Entry 8SNY (electron microscopy, 3.41 A resolution); this record covers chains D and E of the 6 polymer chains in the assembly.

# Chain D (and E)
Molecule: Phosphoprotein
Source organism: Respiratory syncytial virus A2
Notes: chain E of this document is another copy of the same molecule, construct and numbering; everything in this record applies to it too
Reference sequence: G3C7Q7 (G3C7Q7_HRSV); numbering as in UniProt (aligned over 1-241)
Sequence (241 residues; numbered 1 to 241; the number before each row is that of its first residue):
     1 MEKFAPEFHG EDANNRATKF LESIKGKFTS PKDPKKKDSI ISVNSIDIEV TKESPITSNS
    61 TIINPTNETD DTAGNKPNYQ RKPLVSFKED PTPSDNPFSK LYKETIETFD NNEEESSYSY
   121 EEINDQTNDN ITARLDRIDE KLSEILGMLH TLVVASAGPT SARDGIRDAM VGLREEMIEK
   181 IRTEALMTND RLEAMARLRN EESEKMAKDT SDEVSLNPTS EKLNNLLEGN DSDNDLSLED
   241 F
Not modelled in the structure: 1-127, 159-169, 202-241 (chain E: 1-127)

# Chain D / chain E interface
Pairs across the interface (20; chain D residue first):
  Asn128(D) - Asn128(E)  hydrogen bond
  Thr132(D) - Ile131(E)
  Thr132(D) - Arg134(E)
  Leu135(D) - Arg134(E)
  Leu135(D) - Leu135(E)  hydrophobic
  Asp136(D) - Arg134(E)  salt bridge
  Asp139(D) - Arg137(E)  salt bridge
  Asp139(D) - Ile138(E)
  Asp139(D) - Lys141(E)  salt bridge
  Leu142(D) - Lys141(E)
  Leu142(D) - Leu142(E)  hydrophobic
  Leu142(D) - Ile145(E)  hydrophobic
  Leu146(D) - Glu144(E)
  Leu146(D) - Ile145(E)  hydrophobic
  His150(D) - Met148(E)
  Leu152(D) - Val171(E)  hydrophobic
  Val153(D) - Leu173(E)  hydrophobic
  Ser156(D) - Met170(E)
  Ser156(D) - Val171(E)  hydrogen bond (side chain-backbone)
  Ala157(D) - Glu176(E)
Interface residues without a listed pair, chain D (14 interface residues in all): Ile138, Leu149
Interface residues without a listed pair, chain E (19 interface residues in all): Leu149, Leu152, Gly172, Lys180

# Overview
14 residues of chain D and 19 residues of chain E are in contact; the contacts include 2 hydrogen bonds and 3
salt bridges. Polar pairs include Asp136(D)-Arg134(E), Asp139(D)-Arg137(E) and Asp139(D)-Lys141(E).
Both chains are Phosphoprotein (Respiratory syncytial virus A2). Entry 8SNY (Cryo-EM structure of the
respiratory syncytial virus polymerase (L:P) bound to the trailer complementary promoter) was determined by
electron microscopy, deposited together with 8SNX.
